Entry 5OY7 (X-ray diffraction, 5.77 A resolution (low resolution: residue-level contacts below are approximate; hydrogen-bond / salt-bridge calls are withheld)); this record covers chains Y and h of the 34 polymer chains in the assembly.

[Chain Y]
Molecule: Histone H3
From: Xenopus laevis
UniProt: Q92133 (Q92133_XENLA); residues 1-135 here correspond to UniProt positions 2-136 (UniProt number = residue number + 1)
Chain sequence (135 residues; row label = number of the first residue in the row):
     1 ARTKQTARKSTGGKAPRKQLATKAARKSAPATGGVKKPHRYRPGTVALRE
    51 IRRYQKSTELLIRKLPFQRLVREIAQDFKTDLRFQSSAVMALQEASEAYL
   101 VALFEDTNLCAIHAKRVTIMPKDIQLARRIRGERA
Unresolved in the structure: 1-37, 135
Differences from the reference sequence: conflict Ala102 (Gly103 in Q92133), Ala111 (Gly112 in Q92133)

[Chain h]
Molecule: 628-nt DNA strand
From: synthetic construct
Sequence (628 nucleotides; numbered -625 to -1 plus 3 insertion-coded residues; the number before each row is that of its first residue; numbers below 1 keep their minus sign (DA-625 is residue -625)):
  -625 ATCGCACAGGATGTATATATCTGACACGTGCCTGGAGACTAGGGAGTAAT
  -575 CCCCTTGGCGGTTAAAACGCGGGGGACAGCGCGTACGTGCGTTTAAGCGG
  -525 TGCTAGAGCTGTCTACGACCAATTGAGCGGCCTCGGCA
 -488A C
  -487 CGGGATTCTCCAGGGAGTACTGCACAGGATGTATATATCTGACACGTGCC
  -437 TGGAGACTAGGGAGTAATCCCCTTGGCGGTTAAAACGCGGGGGACAGCGC
  -387 GTACGTGCGTTTAAGCGGTGCTAGAGCTGTCTACGACCAATTGAGCGGCC
  -337 TCGGC
 -333A A
  -332 CCGGGATTCTCCAGGGAGTACTGCACAGGATGTATATATCTGACACGTGC
  -282 CTGGAGACTAGGGAGTAATCCCCTTGGCGGTTAAAACGCGGGGGACAGCG
  -232 CGTACGTGCGTTTAAGCGGTGCTAGAGCTGTCTACGACCAATTGAGCGGC
  -182 CTCGGCA
 -176A C
  -175 CGGGATTCTCCAGGGAGTACTGCACAGGATGTATATATCTGACACGTGCC
  -125 TGGAGACTAGGGAGTAATCCCCTTGGCGGTTAAAACGCGGGGGACAGCGC
   -75 GTACGTGCGTTTAAGCGGTGCTAGAGCTGTCTACGACCAATTGAGCGGCC
   -25 TCGGCACCGGGATTCTCCAGGGGAT
Unresolved in the structure: -625 to -623, -488A, -333A, -176A, -3 to -1

[How chain Y and chain h interact]
Contacting residue pairs - 26 pairs, chain Y then chain h:
  His39(Y) - DA-147(h)
  His39(Y) - DT-146(h)
  Arg40(Y) - DT-70(h)
  Arg40(Y) - DG-69(h)
  Tyr41(Y) - DT-146(h)
  Tyr41(Y) - DG-145(h)
  Tyr41(Y) - DT-70(h)
  Tyr41(Y) - DG-69(h)
  Arg42(Y) - DT-70(h)
  Pro43(Y) - DG-71(h)
  Gly44(Y) - DG-71(h)
  Gly44(Y) - DT-70(h)
  Thr45(Y) - DT-70(h)
  Val46(Y) - DT-70(h)
  Ala47(Y) - DT-70(h)
  Arg49(Y) - DG-145(h)
  Arg49(Y) - DT-144(h)
  Lys56(Y) - DA-143(h)
  Arg63(Y) - DA-62(h)
  Arg63(Y) - DG-61(h)
  Lys64(Y) - DG-61(h)
  Leu65(Y) - DA-62(h)
  Leu65(Y) - DG-61(h)
  Pro66(Y) - DA-62(h)
  Arg69(Y) - DA-62(h)
  Arg83(Y) - DG-52(h)
Interface residues without a listed pair, chain Y (19 interface residues in all): Asp81, Gln85
Interface residues without a listed pair, chain h (15 interface residues in all): DG-148, DA-63, DA-53, DG-50

[Overview]
The interface between chain Y and chain h involves 19 residues on one side and 15 on the other.
Here chain Y is Histone H3 (Xenopus laevis) and chain h is a 628-nt DNA strand (synthetic construct). Entry
5OY7 (Structure of the 4_601_157 tetranucleosome (P1 form)) was determined by X-ray diffraction together with
5OXV from the same study.
